3YGS - chains C and P; structure by X-ray diffraction, 2.50 A resolution.

[Chain C]
Name: Apoptotic protease activating factor 1
Source organism: Homo sapiens
Notes: fragment: caspase recruitment domain (card)
UniProtKB: O14727 (APAF_HUMAN); numbering as in UniProt (aligned over 1-95)
Amino-acid sequence (95 residues; each row starts with the number of its first residue):
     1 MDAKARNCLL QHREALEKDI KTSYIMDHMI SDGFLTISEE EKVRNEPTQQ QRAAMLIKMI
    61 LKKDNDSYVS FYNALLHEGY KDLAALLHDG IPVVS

[Chain P]
Name: Procaspase 9
Source organism: Homo sapiens
Notes: EC 3.4.22.-; fragment: prodomain
UniProtKB: P55211 (CASP9_HUMAN); residues 2-97 here correspond to UniProt positions 1-96 (UniProt number = residue number - 1)
Amino-acid sequence (97 residues; each row starts with the number of its first residue):
     1 SMDEADRRLL RRCRLRLVEE LQVDQLWDVL LSRELFRPHM IEDIQRAGSG SRRDQARQLI
    61 IDLETRGSQA LPLFISCLED TGQDMLASFL RTNRQAG
Construct notes: cloning artifact (1)

[Interface between chain C and chain P]
Residue-residue contacts (17):
  Ser23(C) - Arg57(P)
  Tyr24(C) - Arg53(P)
  Asp27(C) - Arg14(P)  salt bridge
  Asp27(C) - Val18(P)
  Asp27(C) - Arg53(P)  salt bridge
  Asp27(C) - Arg57(P)  salt bridge
  His28(C) - Leu15(P)
  Ile30(C) - Arg11(P)
  Ile30(C) - Arg14(P)
  Ser31(C) - Arg11(P)
  Ser31(C) - Arg12(P)  hydrogen bond (backbone-side chain)
  Ser31(C) - Arg14(P)
  Ser31(C) - Leu15(P)  hydrogen bond (side chain-backbone)
  Ile37(C) - Ile61(P)  hydrophobic
  Ile37(C) - Glu64(P)
  Glu40(C) - Arg14(P)  salt bridge
  Glu40(C) - Ile61(P)
Other interface residues (no listed pair), chain C (10 interface residues in all): Asp32, Gly33
Other interface residues (no listed pair), chain P (10 interface residues in all): Cys13

[Summary]
The chain C/chain P interface involves 10 residues from each chain; the contacts include 2 hydrogen bonds and
4 salt bridges. Polar pairs include Asp27(C)-Arg14(P), Asp27(C)-Arg53(P) and Asp27(C)-Arg57(P).
Chain C is Apoptotic protease activating factor 1 and chain P is Procaspase 9, both from Homo sapiens; the
structure, Apaf-1 card in complex with prodomain of procaspase-9, was determined by X-ray diffraction,
deposited together with 2YGS.
